PDB entry 5MF4 | X-ray diffraction, 2.30 A resolution | chains B and F of the 6 polymer chains in the assembly

== Chain B ==
Protein: Tubulin beta-2B chain
Source organism: Bos taurus
Reference sequence: Q6B856 (TBB2B_BOVIN); the author numbering skips numbers that UniProt does not, so the offset changes along the chain: 1-42 = UniProt 1-42; 45-360 = UniProt 43-358; 369-455 = UniProt 359-445
Amino-acid sequence (445 residues; each row starts with the number of its first residue; note: 10 numbers in that range are skipped by the numbering (no residue carries them; nothing is unmodelled there)):
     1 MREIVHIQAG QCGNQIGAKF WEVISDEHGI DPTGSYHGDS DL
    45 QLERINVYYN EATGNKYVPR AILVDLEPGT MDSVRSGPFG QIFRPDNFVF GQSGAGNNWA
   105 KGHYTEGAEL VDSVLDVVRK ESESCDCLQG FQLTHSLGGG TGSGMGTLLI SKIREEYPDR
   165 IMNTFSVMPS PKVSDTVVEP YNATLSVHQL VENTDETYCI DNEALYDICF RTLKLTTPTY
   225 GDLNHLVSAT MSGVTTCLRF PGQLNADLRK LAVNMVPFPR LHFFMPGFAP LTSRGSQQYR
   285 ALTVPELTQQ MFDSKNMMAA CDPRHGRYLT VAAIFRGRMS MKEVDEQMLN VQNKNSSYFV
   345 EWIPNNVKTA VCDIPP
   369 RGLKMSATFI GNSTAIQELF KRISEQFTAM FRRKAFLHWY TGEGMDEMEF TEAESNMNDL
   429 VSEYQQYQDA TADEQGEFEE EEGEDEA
Not modelled in the structure: 1, 247-249, 442-455
Bound ions: Mg2+: Gln11 (together with GDP)
Residues lining bound ligands:
  - 7LZ ((3Z,5E,7R,8S,10S,11Z,13S,14R,15S,17S,20R,21S,22S)-22-[(2S,3Z)-hexa-3,5-dien-2-yl]-7,13,15,17,21-pentamethyl-8,10,14,20-tetrakis(oxidanyl)-1-oxacyclodocosa-3,5,11-trien-2-one): Cys213, Leu217, Leu219, Asp226, His229, Leu230, Ala233, Phe272, Pro274, Leu275, Thr276, Ser277, Arg278, Gln282, Arg369, Gly370, Leu371
  - GDP (guanosine-5'-diphosphate): Gly10, Gln11, Cys12, Gln15, Ile16, Asn101, Ser140, Gly142, Gly143, Gly144, Thr145, Gly146, Ser147, Val171, Pro173, Val177, Asp179, Glu183, Asn206, Leu209, Tyr224, Leu227, Asn228
UniProt features mapped onto this chain:
  - motif: Met1 to Ile4 (MREI motif)
  - binding site (GTP): Gln11, Glu71, Ser140, Gly144, Thr145, Gly146, Asn206, Asn228
  - binding site (Mg(2+)): Glu71
  - modified residue: Ser40 (Phosphoserine), Thr57 (Phosphothreonine), Lys60 (N6-acetyllysine), Ser174 (Phosphoserine), Thr287 (Phosphothreonine), Thr292 (Phosphothreonine), Arg320 (Omega-N-methylarginine), Glu448 (5-glutamyl polyglutamate)
  - cross-link (Glycyl lysine isopeptide (Lys-Gly)): Lys60 (interchain with G-Cter in ubiquitin), Lys326 (interchain with G-Cter in ubiquitin)
Reported in the primary citation:
  - binding site for 7LZ: Leu217, Asp226, His229, Leu230, Ala233, Phe272, Pro274, Leu275, Thr276, Arg278, Gly370, Leu371
  - mutagenesis - F272V: unchanged binding to 7LZ
  - mutagenesis - T276I: unchanged growth in response to 7LZ
  - mutagenesis - F272V: unchanged binding to dictyostatin

== Chain F ==
Protein: Uncharacterized protein
Source organism: Gallus gallus
Reference sequence: E1BQ43 (E1BQ43_CHICK); residues 1-378 here = UniProt positions 1-378
Amino-acid sequence (384 residues; each row starts with the number of its first residue):
     1 MYTFVVRDEN SSVYAEVSRL LLATGQWKRL RKDNPRFNLM LGERNRLPFG RLGHEPGLVQ
    61 LVNYYRGADK LCRKASLVKL IKTSPELSES CTWFPESYVI YPTNLKTPVA PAQNGIRHLI
   121 NNTRTDEREV FLAAYNRRRE GREGNVWIAK SSAGAKGEGI LISSEASELL DFIDEQGQVH
   181 VIQKYLEKPL LLEPGHRKFD IRSWVLVDHL YNIYLYREGV LRTSSEPYNS ANFQDKTCHL
   241 TNHCIQKEYS KNYGRYEEGN EMFFEEFNQY LMDALNTTLE NSILLQIKHI IRSCLMCIEP
   301 AISTKHLHYQ SFQLFGFDFM VDEELKVWLI EVNGAPACAQ KLYAELCQGI VDVAISSVFP
   361 LADTGQKTSQ PTSIFIKLHH HHHH
Not modelled in the structure: 103-124, 151-158, 175-178, 225-226, 231-234, 248-252, 363-371, 381-384
Construct notes: expression tag (379-384)
Bound ions: Ca2+: Glu331 (together with AMP-PCP)
Residues lining bound ligands: AMP-PCP (ACP; phosphomethylphosphonic acid adenylate ester): Lys74, Pro95, Ile148, Lys150, Ile160, Gln183, Lys184, Tyr185, Leu186, Lys198, Asp200, Arg202, Arg222, His239, Leu240, Thr241, Asn242, Asp318, Met320, Ile330, Glu331, Asn333

== How chain B and chain F interact ==
Contacting residue pairs (14):
  Arg311(B) - Arg31(F)
  Leu333(B) - Pro56(F)
  Leu333(B) - Gly57(F)
  Gln336(B) - Arg36(F)
  Asn337(B) - Lys28(F)  hydrogen bond (backbone-side chain)
  Asn337(B) - Arg36(F)  hydrogen bond
  Lys338(B) - Lys28(F)  hydrogen bond (backbone-side chain)
  Ser340(B) - Lys28(F)
  Ser340(B) - Leu30(F)
  Ser340(B) - Asn34(F)
  Glu345(B) - Arg31(F)  salt bridge
  Thr439(B) - Arg31(F)
  Ala440(B) - Asp33(F)
  Asp441(B) - Asp33(F)
Interface residues without a listed pair, chain B (11 interface residues in all): Asn349
Interface residues without a listed pair, chain F (10 interface residues in all): Thr3, Glu55

== In short ==
11 residues of chain B and 10 residues of chain F are in contact, with 3 hydrogen bonds and 1 salt bridge.
Among the polar pairs are Glu345(B)-Arg31(F), Asn337(B)-Lys28(F) and Asn337(B)-Arg36(F). The paper reports a
binding site for 7LZ at Leu217(B), Asp226(B) and His229(B) among others; F272V of chain B leaves binding to
7LZ unchanged.
Chain B is Tubulin beta-2B chain (Bos taurus) and chain F is Uncharacterized protein (Gallus gallus); the
structure, Tubulin-Dictyostatin complex, was determined by X-ray diffraction.
